PDB entry 9ICM | X-ray diffraction, 2.90 A resolution | chains T and A of the 3 polymer chains in the assembly

Chain T:
Molecule: 7-nt DNA strand
Sequence (7 nucleotides; row label = number of the first residue in the row):
     2 CATCTGT

Chain A:
Name: Protein (DNA polymerase beta (e.c.2.7.7.7))
Organism: Homo sapiens
UniProt: P06746 (DPOB_HUMAN); residues 2-335 here correspond to UniProt positions 1-334 (UniProt number = residue number - 1)
Amino-acid sequence (335 residues; each row starts with the number of its first residue):
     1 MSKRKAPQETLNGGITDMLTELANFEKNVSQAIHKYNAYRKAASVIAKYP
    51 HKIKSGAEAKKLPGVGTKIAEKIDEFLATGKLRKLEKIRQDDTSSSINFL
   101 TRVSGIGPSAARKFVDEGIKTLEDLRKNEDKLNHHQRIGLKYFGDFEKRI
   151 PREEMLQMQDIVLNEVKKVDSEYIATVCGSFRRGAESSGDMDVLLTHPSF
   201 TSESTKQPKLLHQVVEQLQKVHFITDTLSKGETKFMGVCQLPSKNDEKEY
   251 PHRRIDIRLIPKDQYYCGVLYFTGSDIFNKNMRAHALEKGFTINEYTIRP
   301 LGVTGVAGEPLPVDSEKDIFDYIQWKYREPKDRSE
Not modelled in the structure: 1-8
Bound ions: Na+ site 1 near Leu62 (its only coordinating residue here); Na+ site 2: Thr101, Val103, Ile106 (shared with 1 residue of chain P)

How chain T and chain A interact:
Residue-residue contacts (10; chain T residue first):
  DA3(T) - Thr233(A)  phosphate contact
  DA3(T) - Lys234(A)  phosphate contact
  DT4(T) - Ser229(A)  phosphate contact
  DT4(T) - Lys230(A)  phosphate contact
  DT4(T) - Gly231(A)  phosphate contact
  DT4(T) - Glu232(A)  hydrogen bond to the phosphate
  DT4(T) - Thr233(A)  hydrogen bond to the phosphate
  DT4(T) - Lys234(A)  hydrogen bond to the phosphate
  DC5(T) - Ser229(A)  sugar contact
  DC5(T) - Lys230(A)  hydrogen bond to the phosphate
Interface residues without a listed pair, chain T (5 interface residues in all): DC2, DT6
Interface residues without a listed pair, chain A (9 interface residues in all): Asn133, His134, Tyr296

Summary:
The interface between chain T and chain A involves 5 residues on one side and 9 on the other, with 4 hydrogen
bonds. Among the polar pairs are DT4(T)-Glu232(A), DT4(T)-Thr233(A) and DT4(T)-Lys234(A). Thr101(A), Val103(A)
and Ile106(A) form the Na+ site 2.
Chain T is a 7-nt DNA strand and chain A is Protein (DNA polymerase beta (e.c.2.7.7.7)) (Homo sapiens); the
structure, DNA polymerase beta (pol B) (e.c.2.7.7.7) complexed with six base pairs of double stranded DNA (no
..., was determined by X-ray diffraction together with 9ICW, 9ICX and 9ICY from the same study.
